PDB entry 8VFZ | electron microscopy, 4.10 A resolution (low resolution: residue-level contacts below are approximate; hydrogen-bond / salt-bridge calls are withheld) | chains I and P of the 12 polymer chains in the assembly

[Chain I]
Molecule: 186-nt DNA strand
Sequence (186 nucleotides; row label = number of the first residue in the row):
     1 ATCCGAGATG GTACTTTGTG TCTCCTGCTC TGTCAGCAGG GCACTGTACT TGCTGATACC
    61 AGGGAATGTT TGTTCTTAAA TACCATCATT CCGGACGTGT TTGCCTTGGC CAGTTTTCCA
   121 TGTACATGCA GAAAGAAGTT TGGACTGATC AATACAGTCC TCTGCCTTTA AAGCAATAGG
   181 AAAGAT
Disordered / not traced: 1-15

[Chain P]
Protein: Hepatocyte nuclear factor 3-alpha
Organism: Homo sapiens
UniProt: P55317 (FOXA1_HUMAN); residue numbers follow UniProt; this construct covers 1-472
Amino-acid sequence (478 residues; row label = number of the first residue in the row):
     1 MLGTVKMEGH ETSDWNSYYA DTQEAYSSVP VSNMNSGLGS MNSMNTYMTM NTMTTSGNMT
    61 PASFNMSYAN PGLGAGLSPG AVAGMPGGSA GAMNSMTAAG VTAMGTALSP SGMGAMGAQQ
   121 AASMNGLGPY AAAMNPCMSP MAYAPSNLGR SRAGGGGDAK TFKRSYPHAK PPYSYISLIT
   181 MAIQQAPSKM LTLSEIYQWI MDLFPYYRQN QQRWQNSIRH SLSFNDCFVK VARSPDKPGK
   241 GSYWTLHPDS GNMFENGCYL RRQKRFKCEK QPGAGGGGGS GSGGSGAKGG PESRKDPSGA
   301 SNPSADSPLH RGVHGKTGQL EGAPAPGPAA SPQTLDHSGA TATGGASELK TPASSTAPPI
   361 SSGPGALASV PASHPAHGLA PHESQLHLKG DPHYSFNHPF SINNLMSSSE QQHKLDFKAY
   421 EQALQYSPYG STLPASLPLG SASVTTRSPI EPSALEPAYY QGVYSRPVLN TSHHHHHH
Disordered / not traced: 1-167, 270-478
Sequence notes: expression tag (473-478)

[Chain I / chain P interface]
Contacting residue pairs (15; chain I residue first):
  DG55(I) with Arg-261(P); Arg-265(P)
  DA56(I) with Arg-261(P)
  DT57(I) with His-220(P); Phe-224(P)
  DA58(I) with Asn-216(P); His-220(P)
  DC59(I) with Asn-216(P); Arg-219(P)
  DC60(I) with Arg-219(P)
  DG63(I) with Lys-240(P)
  DG135(I) with Tyr-206(P); Asn-210(P); Arg-213(P)
  DA136(I) with His-168(P)
Interface residues without a listed pair, chain I (10 interface residues in all): DG64
Interface residues without a listed pair, chain P (13 interface residues in all): Gln-209, Gly-239

[Summary]
10 residues of chain I and 13 residues of chain P are in contact.
Chain I is a 186-nt DNA strand and chain P is Hepatocyte nuclear factor 3-alpha (Homo sapiens); the structure,
Cryo-EM structure of FoxA1 in complex with ALBN1 nucleosome (class 2), was determined by electron microscopy
together with 8VFX and 8VFY from the same study.
